PDB entry 6L49 | electron microscopy, 18.90 A resolution (very low resolution: no residue pairs are listed; an interface is given only as per-side residue counts) | chains I and Q of the 26 polymer chains in the assembly

# Chain I
Molecule: 485-nt DNA strand
Sequence (485 nucleotides; numbered -242 to 242; the number before each row is that of its first residue; numbers below 1 keep their minus sign (DA-242 is residue -242)):
  -242 ATCAGAATCCCGGTGCCGAGGCCGCTCAATTGGTCGTAGACAGCTCTAGC
  -192 ACCGCTTAAACGCACGTACGCGCTGTCCCCCGCGTTTTAACCGCCAAGGG
  -142 GATTACTCCCTAGTCTCCAGGCACGTGTCAGATATATACATCGATTGGAT
   -92 AGGCCCGGACGGCCTGGATAATCAGAATCCCGGTGCCGAGGCCGCTCAAT
   -42 TGGTCGTAGACAGCTCTAGCACCGCTTAAACGCACGTACGCGCTGTCCCC
     8 CGCGTTTTAACCGCCAAGGGGATTACTCCCTAGTCTCCAGGCACGTGTCA
    58 GATATATACATCGATTGGATAGGCCCCAACGGCCTGGATAATCAGAATCC
   108 CGGTGCCGAGGCCGCTCAATTGGTCGTAGACAGCTCTAGCACCGCTTAAA
   158 CGCACGTACGCGCTGTCCCCCGCGTTTTAACCGCCAAGGGGATTACTCCC
   208 TAGTCTCCAGGCACGTGTCAGATATATACATCGAT

# Chain Q
Name: Histone H2A type 1-B/E
From: Homo sapiens
UniProt: P04908 (H2A1B_HUMAN); residues 0-129 here correspond to UniProt positions 1-130 (UniProt number = residue number + 1)
Sequence (133 residues; row label = number of the first residue in the row; numbers below 1 keep their minus sign (Gly-3 is residue -3)):
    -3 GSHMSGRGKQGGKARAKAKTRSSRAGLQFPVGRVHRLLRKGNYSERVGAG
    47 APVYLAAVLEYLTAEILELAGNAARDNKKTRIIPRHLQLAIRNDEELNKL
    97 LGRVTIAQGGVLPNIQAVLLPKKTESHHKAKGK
Not modelled in the structure: -3 to 13, 119-129
Construct notes: expression tag (-3 to -1)
Curated features (UniProtKB/Swiss-Prot):
  - modified residue: Ser1 (N-acetylserine), Arg3 (Citrulline), Lys5 (N6-(2-hydroxyisobutyryl)lysine), Lys9 (N6-(2-hydroxyisobutyryl)lysine), Lys13 (N6-(beta-hydroxybutyryl)lysine), Lys36 (N6-(2-hydroxyisobutyryl)lysine), Lys74 (N6-(2-hydroxyisobutyryl)lysine), Lys75 (N6-(2-hydroxyisobutyryl)lysine), Lys95 (N6-(2-hydroxyisobutyryl)lysine), Gln104 (N5-methylglutamine), Lys118 (N6-(2-hydroxyisobutyryl)lysine), Lys119 (N6-crotonyllysine), Thr120 (Phosphothreonine), Lys125 (N6-crotonyllysine)
  - cross-link (Glycyl lysine isopeptide (Lys-Gly)): Lys13 (interchain with G-Cter in ubiquitin), Lys15 (interchain with G-Cter in ubiquitin), Lys119 (interchain with G-Cter in ubiquitin)

# How chain I and chain Q interact
At this resolution (19 A) residue pairs are not listed: 12 residues of chain I and 15 of chain Q lie at the interface.

# In short
Chain I and chain Q form an interface of 12 and 15 residues respectively.
Here chain I is a 485-nt DNA strand and chain Q is Histone H2A type 1-B/E (Homo sapiens). Entry 6L49 (H3-CA-H3
tri-nucleosome with the 22 base-pair linker DNA) was determined by electron microscopy together with 6L4A from
the same study.
